4K69 - chain A; structure by X-ray diffraction, 1.50 A resolution.

== Chain A ==
Molecule: Chymase
Organism: Homo sapiens
Notes: EC 3.4.21.39
UniProt: P23946 (CMA1_HUMAN); the construct lacks a stretch of the UniProt sequence and is renumbered around it, so the offset changes along the chain: 16-36 = UniProt 22-42; 37-61 = UniProt 46-70; 63-75 = UniProt 71-83; 77-79 = UniProt 84-86; 7 more segments
Chain sequence (226 residues; each row starts with the number of its first residue; note: 11 numbers in that range are skipped by the numbering (no residue carries them; nothing is unmodelled there); a row labelled like 36A-36C holds insertion residues (36A, then the next letters in order)):
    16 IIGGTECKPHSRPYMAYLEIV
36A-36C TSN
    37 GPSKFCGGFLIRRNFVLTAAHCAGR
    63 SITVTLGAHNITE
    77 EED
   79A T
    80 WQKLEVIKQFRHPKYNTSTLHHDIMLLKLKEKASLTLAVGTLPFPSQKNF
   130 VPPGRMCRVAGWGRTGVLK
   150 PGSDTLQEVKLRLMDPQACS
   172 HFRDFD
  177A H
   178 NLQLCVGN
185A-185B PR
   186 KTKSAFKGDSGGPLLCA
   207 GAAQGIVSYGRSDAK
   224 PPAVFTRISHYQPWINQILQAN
Disordered / not traced: 122-132
Cystine bridges: Cys-42/Cys-58, Cys-136/Cys-201, Cys-168/Cys-182
Covalently attached groups: N-acetylglucosamine (NAG) linked to Asn-72
Sequence notes: conflict Lys-127 (Phe135 in P23946), Ala-208 (Val212 in P23946), Gln-235 (Arg237 in P23946)
Ion coordination: Zn2+ site 1: His-25, Glu-78; Zn2+ site 2 near His-233 (its only coordinating residue here)
Small-molecule neighbours: 1P9 ((3S)-3-{3-[(6-bromo-2-oxo-2,3-dihydro-1H-indol-4-yl)methyl]-2-oxo-2,3-dihydro-1H-benzimidazol-1-yl}hexanoic acid): Ile-35, Lys-40, Phe-41, Cys-42, His-57, Cys-58, Leu-99, Ser-189, Ala-190, Phe-191, Lys-192, Gly-193, Ser-195, Val-213, Ser-214, Tyr-215, Gly-216, Arg-217, Ser-218, Ala-226

== Summary ==
Ligands of chain A: compound 1P9. N-acetylglucosamine is covalently linked to Asn-72. His-25 and Glu-78 form
the Zn2+ site 1.
Chain A is Chymase (Homo sapiens); the structure, Crystal Structure of Human Chymase in Complex with Fragment
Linked Benzimidazolone Inhibitor:
(3S)-3-{3-[(6-bromo-2-oxo-2,3-dihydro-1H-indol-4-yl)methyl]-2-oxo-2,3-dihydro-1H-benzimidazol-1-yl}hexanoic
acid, was determined by X-ray diffraction (same publication as 4K2Y, 4K5Z and 4K60).
